Entry 5ZWI (X-ray diffraction, 2.40 A resolution); this record covers chains A and C.

# Chain A
Molecule: Vitamin D3 receptor
Source organism: Rattus norvegicus
Notes: engineered mutation(s): 165-211 deletion
UniProtKB: P13053 (VDR_RAT); residue numbers follow UniProt; this construct covers 116-159, 207-423
Amino-acid sequence (271 residues; row label = number of the first residue in the row; note: 47 numbers in that range are skipped by the numbering (no residue carries them; nothing is unmodelled there)):
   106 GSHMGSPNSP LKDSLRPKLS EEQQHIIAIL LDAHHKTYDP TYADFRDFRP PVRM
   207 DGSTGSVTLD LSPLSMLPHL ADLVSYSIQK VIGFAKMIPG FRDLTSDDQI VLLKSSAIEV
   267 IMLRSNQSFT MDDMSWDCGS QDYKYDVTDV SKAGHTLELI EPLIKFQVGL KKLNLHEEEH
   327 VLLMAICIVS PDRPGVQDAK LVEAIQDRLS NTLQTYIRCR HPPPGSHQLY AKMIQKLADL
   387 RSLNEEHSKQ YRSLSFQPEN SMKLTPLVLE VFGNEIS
Disordered / not traced: 106-122, 207-217, 421-423
Sequence notes: expression tag (106-115)
Ligand contacts: 9KX ((2S)-2-[(1R,3aS,4E,7aR)-7a-methyl-4-[2-[(3R,5R)-4-methylidene-3,5-bis(oxidanyl)cyclohexylidene]ethylidene]-2,3,3a,5,6,7-hexahydro-1H-inden-1-yl]oct-4,6-diene-3-one): Y143, Y147, F150, L223, L226, A227, L229, V230, S233, I264, I267, M268, R270, S271, S274, W282, C284, Y291, V296, A299, H301, L305, L309, H393, L410
UniProt features mapped onto this chain:
  - region: K242 to K260 (Interaction with coactivator LXXLL motif)
  - motif: P412 to N420 (9aaTAD)
  - binding site (calcitriol): Y143, S233, R270, S274, H301, H393

# Chain C
Molecule: 13-meric peptide from DRIP205 NR2 BOX peptide
Source organism: Homo sapiens
Amino-acid sequence (13 residues; each row starts with the number of its first residue):
   625 KNHPMLMNLL KDN
Disordered / not traced: 636-637

# Interface between chain A and chain C
Contacting residue pairs (24):
  I238(A) - L630(C)  hydrophobic
  I238(A) - L633(C)  hydrophobic
  I238(A) - L634(C)  hydrophobic
  K242(A) - L633(C)  hydrogen bond (side chain-backbone)
  K242(A) - L634(C)  hydrogen bond (side chain-backbone)
  K242(A) - K635(C)  hydrogen bond (side chain-backbone)
  F247(A) - L634(C)  hydrophobic
  S252(A) - M631(C)
  D253(A) - K625(C)
  Q255(A) - L634(C)
  I256(A) - H627(C)
  I256(A) - L630(C)  hydrophobic
  I256(A) - M631(C)  hydrophobic
  I256(A) - L634(C)
  L259(A) - L630(C)  hydrophobic
  L259(A) - L634(C)  hydrophobic
  K260(A) - H627(C)
  P412(A) - M629(C)  hydrophobic
  L413(A) - M629(C)
  L413(A) - L633(C)  hydrophobic
  E416(A) - H627(C)
  E416(A) - P628(C)
  E416(A) - M629(C)  hydrogen bond (side chain-backbone)
  E416(A) - L630(C)  hydrogen bond (side chain-backbone)
Interface residues without a listed pair, chain A (13 interface residues in all): Q235
Interface residues without a listed pair, chain C (10 interface residues in all): N626

# In short
13 residues of chain A and 10 residues of chain C are in contact, with 5 hydrogen bonds. Polar contacts
include K242(A)-L633(C), K242(A)-L634(C) and K242(A)-K635(C). Ligands of chain A: compound 9KX. From UniProt:
6 calcitriol-binding residues on chain A.
Here chain A is Vitamin D3 receptor (Rattus norvegicus) and chain C is 13-meric peptide from DRIP205 NR2 BOX
peptide (Homo sapiens). Entry 5ZWI (Interaction between Vitamin D receptor (VDR) and a ligand having a dienone
group) was determined by X-ray diffraction, deposited together with 5ZWE, 5ZWF and 5ZWH.
